4WCU - chains B and C of the 4 polymer chains in the assembly; structure by X-ray diffraction, 2.35 A resolution.

[Chain B (and C)]
Protein: cAMP-specific 3', 5'-cyclic phosphodiesterase 4D
Organism: Homo sapiens
Notes: EC 3.1.4.53; chain C of this document is another copy of the same molecule, construct and numbering; everything in this record applies to it too
UniProtKB: Q08499 (PDE4D_HUMAN); residues 79-437 here correspond to UniProt positions 381-739 (UniProt number = residue number + 302)
Sequence (359 residues; row label = number of the first residue in the row):
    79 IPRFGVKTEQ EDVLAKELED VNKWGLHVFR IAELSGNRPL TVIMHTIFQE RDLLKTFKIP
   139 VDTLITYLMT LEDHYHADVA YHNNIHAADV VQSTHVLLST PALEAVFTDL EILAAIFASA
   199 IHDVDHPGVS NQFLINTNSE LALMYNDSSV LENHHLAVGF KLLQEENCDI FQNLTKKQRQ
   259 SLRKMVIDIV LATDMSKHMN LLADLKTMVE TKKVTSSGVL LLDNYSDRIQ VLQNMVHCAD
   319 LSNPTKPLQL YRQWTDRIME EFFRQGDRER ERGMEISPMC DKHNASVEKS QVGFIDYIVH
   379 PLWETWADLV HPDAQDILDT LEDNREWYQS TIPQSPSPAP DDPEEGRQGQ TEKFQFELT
Unresolved in the structure: 79-84, 293-295, 411-426, 437 (chain C: 79-90, 292-297, 412-428, 436-437)
Bound ions: Zn2+: H164, H200, D201, D318; Mg2+ near D201 (its only coordinating residue here)
Ligand contacts: 3KQ (N-benzyl-2-{6-[(3,5-dichloropyridin-4-yl)acetyl]-2,3-dimethoxyphenoxy}acetamide): Y159, H160, T271, M273, D318, L319, N321, Y329, T333, I336, M337, F340, M357, Q369, F372, I376, F432, Q433, L436
Curated features (UniProtKB/Swiss-Prot):
  - active site: H160 (Proton donor)
  - binding site (3',5'-cyclic AMP): H160, Q369, F372
  - binding site (AMP): H160, D201, D318, N321, Q369, F372
  - binding site (Zn(2+)): H164, H200, D201, D318
  - binding site (Mg(2+)): D201
  - binding site (Mn(2+)): D201
  - cross-link: K85 (Glycyl lysine isopeptide (Lys-Gly) (interchain with G-Cter in SUMO))

[How chain B and chain C interact]
Contacting residue pairs - 10 pairs, chain B then chain C:
  K85(B) with Q127(C)
  T86(B) with Q127(C)
  E87(B) with H123(C), salt bridge; Q127(C); L132(C); V139(C)
  D90(B) with Q127(C)
  V91(B) with K133(C)
  K94(B) with Q127(C), hydrogen bond (side chain-backbone); D130(C)

[In short]
The chain B/chain C interface involves 6 residues from each chain, with 1 hydrogen bond and 1 salt bridge.
Polar contacts include E87(B)-H123(C) and K94(B)-Q127(C). Ligands of chain B: compound 3KQ.
Chain B and chain C are both cAMP-specific 3', 5'-cyclic phosphodiesterase 4D (Homo sapiens); the structure,
PDE4 complexed with inhibitor, was determined by X-ray diffraction (same publication as 4W1O).
